Entry 3IKP (X-ray diffraction, 1.75 A resolution); this record covers chains B and C of the 3 polymer chains in the assembly.

== Chain B (and C) ==
Name: Pulmonary surfactant-associated protein D
Organism: Homo sapiens
Notes: chain C of this document is another copy of the same molecule, construct and numbering; everything in this record applies to it too
Reference sequence: P35247 (SFTPD_HUMAN); residues 179-355 here correspond to UniProt positions 199-375 (UniProt number = residue number + 20)
Sequence (177 residues; each row starts with the number of its first residue):
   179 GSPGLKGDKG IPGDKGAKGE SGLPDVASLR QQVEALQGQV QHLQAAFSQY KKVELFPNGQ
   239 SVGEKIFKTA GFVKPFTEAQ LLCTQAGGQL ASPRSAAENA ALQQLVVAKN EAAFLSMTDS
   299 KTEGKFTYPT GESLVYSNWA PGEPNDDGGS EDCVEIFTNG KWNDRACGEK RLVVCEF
Not modelled in the structure: 179-203 (chain C: 179-205)
Sequence notes: engineered mutation Ser180 (Pro200 in P35247)
Disulfide bonds: Cys261-Cys353, Cys331-Cys345
Ion coordination: Ca2+ site 1: Glu232 (shared with 1 residue of chain A; Glu232(C) of chain C); Ca2+ site 2: Asp297, Glu301, Asp324, Glu329, Asp330; Ca2+ site 3: Glu301, Asp330; Ca2+ site 4: Glu321, Asn323, Glu329, Asn341, Asp342 (together with D-myo-inositol-1-phosphate)
Residues lining bound ligands: D-myo-inositol-1-phosphate (IPD): Glu321, Asn323, Asp325, Glu329, Asn341, Asp342, Arg343
What the authors report for this chain:
  - Ca2+ coordination: Glu232
  - binding site for D-myo-inositol-1-phosphate: Asp325, Arg343
  - contacts within the chain: Glu333-Arg343

== Interface between chain B and chain C ==
Contacting residue pairs (34; chain B residue first):
  Leu207(B) - Arg208(C)
  Gln210(B) - Val211(C)
  Gln210(B) - Gln215(C)  hydrogen bond
  Leu214(B) - Leu214(C)  hydrophobic
  Leu214(B) - Gln215(C)
  Gln217(B) - Val218(C)
  Gln217(B) - Gln219(C)
  Gln217(B) - Gln222(C)  hydrogen bond
  Leu221(B) - Leu221(C)  hydrophobic
  Ala224(B) - Phe225(C)  hydrophobic
  Phe225(B) - Phe225(C)
  Gln227(B) - Glu242(C)  hydrogen bond (side chain-backbone)
  Gln227(B) - Ile244(C)
  Gln227(B) - Phe355(C)  hydrogen bond (side chain-backbone)
  Tyr228(B) - Phe225(C)  hydrophobic
  Tyr228(B) - Tyr228(C)
  Tyr228(B) - Lys229(C)
  Tyr228(B) - Glu232(C)
  Tyr228(B) - Leu233(C)
  Tyr228(B) - Ile244(C)
  Lys230(B) - Gly265(C)
  Lys230(B) - Phe355(C)
  Val231(B) - Glu232(C)
  Val231(B) - Lys246(C)  hydrogen bond (backbone-side chain)
  Val231(B) - Phe355(C)  hydrophobic
  Glu232(B) - Tyr228(C)
  Glu232(B) - Glu232(C)
  Glu232(B) - Lys246(C)
  Phe234(B) - Lys246(C)  hydrogen bond (backbone-side chain)
  Phe234(B) - Ala248(C)  hydrophobic
  Phe234(B) - Ala264(C)  hydrophobic
  Phe234(B) - Cys353(C)  hydrophobic
  Phe234(B) - Phe355(C)  hydrophobic
  Pro235(B) - Ala248(C)  hydrophobic
Interface residues without a listed pair, chain B (16 interface residues in all): Val218, Lys287
Interface residues without a listed pair, chain C (25 interface residues in all): Thr247, Phe250, Leu260, Val351

== In short ==
The interface between chain B and chain C involves 16 residues on one side and 25 on the other; the contacts
include 6 hydrogen bonds. Polar pairs include Gln210(B)-Gln215(C), Gln217(B)-Gln222(C) and
Gln227(B)-Glu242(C). Ligands of chain B: D-myo-inositol-1-phosphate. From the paper: a binding site for
D-myo-inositol-1-phosphate at Asp325(B) and Arg343(B); Ca2+ coordination by Glu232(B).
Both chains are Pulmonary surfactant-associated protein D (Homo sapiens). Entry 3IKP (Crystal structure of
inositol phosphate bound trimeric human lung surfactant protein D) was determined by X-ray diffraction
together with 3IKN, 3IKQ and 3IKR from the same study.
